6QG6 - chains C and G of the 16 polymer chains in the assembly; structure by electron microscopy, 10.40 A resolution (very low resolution: no residue pairs are listed; an interface is given only as per-side residue counts).

# Chain C
Molecule: Translation initiation factor eIF-2B subunit beta
Organism: Saccharomyces cerevisiae
UniProtKB: P32502 (EI2BB_YEAST); numbering as in UniProt (aligned over 1-381)
Amino-acid sequence (381 residues; row label = number of the first residue in the row):
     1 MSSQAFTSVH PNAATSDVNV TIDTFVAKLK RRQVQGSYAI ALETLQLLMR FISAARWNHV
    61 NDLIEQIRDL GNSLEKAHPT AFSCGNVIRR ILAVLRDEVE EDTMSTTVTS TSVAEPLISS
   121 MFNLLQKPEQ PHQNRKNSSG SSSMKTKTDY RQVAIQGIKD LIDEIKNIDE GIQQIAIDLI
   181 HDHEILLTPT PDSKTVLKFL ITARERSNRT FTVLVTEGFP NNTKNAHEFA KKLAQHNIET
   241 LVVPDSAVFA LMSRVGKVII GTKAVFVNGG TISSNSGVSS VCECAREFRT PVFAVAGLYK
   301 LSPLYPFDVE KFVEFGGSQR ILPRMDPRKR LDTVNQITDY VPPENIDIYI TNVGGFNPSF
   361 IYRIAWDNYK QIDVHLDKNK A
Not modelled in the structure: 1-9, 109-112, 129-146, 377-381

# Chain G
Molecule: Translation initiation factor eIF-2B subunit delta
Organism: Saccharomyces cerevisiae
UniProtKB: P12754 (EI2BD_YEAST); numbering as in UniProt (aligned over 1-651)
Amino-acid sequence (651 residues; numbered 1 to 651; the number before each row is that of its first residue):
     1 MSESEAKSRS ATPPSKAKQA TPTTTAAANG EKKLTNKELK ELKKQEKAAK RAAMKQANGI
    61 SIEQQQQQAQ MKKEKKQLQR EQQQKREQKQ KNANKKKQNE RNVKKSTLFG HLETTEERRA
   121 TILALTSAVS SPKTSRITAA GLMVPVVASA LSGSNVLTAS SLMPVGPNAS STVSASAPAS
   181 TTTTLPASSA ALSAGTSSAS TNTPTAIQQE IASSNASDVA KTLASISLEA GEFNVIPGIS
   241 SVIPTVLEQS FDNSSLISSV KELLLNKDLI HPSILLLTSH LAHYKIVGSI PRCIAMLEVF
   301 QIVIKDYQTP KGTTLSRNLT SYLSHQIDLL KKARPLSVTM GNAIRWLKQE ISLIDPSTPD
   361 KAAKKDLCEK IGQFAKEKIE LADQLIIDNA STQIEESTTI VTYGSSKVLT ELLLHNAISL
   421 KKNIKVIVVD SRPLFEGRKM AETLRNAGVN VMYALITSLD TIFNMDVDYV FLGAHSILSN
   481 GFLYSRAGTA MLAMSAKRRN IPVLVCCESL KFSQRVQLDS VTFNELADPN DLVNIDYENP
   541 VERRGNKGAL LNQFIKERKF EKKKLAMENK PKGNKIGGKK GSEGESKDAS NEEDSNSKNI
   601 LDGWQELPSL NIVNILYDLT PPEYIKKVIT EFGALPPSSV PVILREYKGS A
Not modelled in the structure: 1-236, 258, 465, 594-651
Curated features (UniProtKB/Swiss-Prot):
  - modified residue: Ser2 (N-acetylserine), Ser106 (Phosphoserine), Thr121 (Phosphothreonine)

# Interface between chain C and chain G
At this resolution (10 A) residue pairs are not listed: 47 residues of chain C and 45 of chain G lie at the interface.

# Summary
Chain C and chain G form an interface of 47 and 45 residues respectively.
Chain C is Translation initiation factor eIF-2B subunit beta and chain G is Translation initiation factor
eIF-2B subunit delta, both from Saccharomyces cerevisiae; the structure, Structure of eIF2B-eIF2
(phosphorylated at Ser51) complex (model D), was determined by electron microscopy, deposited together with
6QG0, 6QG1, 6QG2, 6QG3 and 6QG5.
